6TYI - chains C and Z of the 7 polymer chains in the assembly; structure by electron microscopy, 3.30 A resolution.

# Chain C
Name: Biopolymer transport protein ExbB
Organism: Escherichia coli (strain K12)
UniProt: P0ABU7 (EXBB_ECOLI); residues 1-244 here = UniProt positions 1-244
Amino-acid sequence (244 residues; row label = number of the first residue in the row):
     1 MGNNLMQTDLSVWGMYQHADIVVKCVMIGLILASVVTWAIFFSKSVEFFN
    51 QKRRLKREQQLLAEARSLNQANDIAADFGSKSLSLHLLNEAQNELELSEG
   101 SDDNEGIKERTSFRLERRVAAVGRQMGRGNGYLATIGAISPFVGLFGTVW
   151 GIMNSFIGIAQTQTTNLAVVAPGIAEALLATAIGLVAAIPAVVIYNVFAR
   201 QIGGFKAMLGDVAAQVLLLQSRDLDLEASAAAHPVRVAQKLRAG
Disordered / not traced: 1-8, 235-244

# Chain Z
Name: Biopolymer transport protein ExbD
Organism: Escherichia coli (strain K12)
UniProt: P0ABV2 (EXBD_ECOLI); residues 1-141 here = UniProt positions 1-141
Amino-acid sequence (163 residues; row label = number of the first residue in the row):
     1 MAMHLNENLDDNGEMHDINVTPFIDVMLVLLIIFMVAAPLATVDVKVNLP
    51 ASTSTPQPRPEKPVYLSVKADNSMFIGNDPVTDETMITALNALTEGKKDT
   101 TIFFRADKTVDYETLMKVMDTLHQAGYLKIGLVGEETAKAKENLYFQGNA
   151 GSGHHHHHHHHHH
Disordered / not traced: 1-11, 41-163
Sequence notes: expression tag (142-163)

# Interface between chain C and chain Z
Residue-residue contacts - 26 pairs, chain C then chain Z:
  Arg-124(C) / Asn-12(Z)
  Asn-130(C) / Met-15(Z)
  Gly-131(C) / Met-15(Z)
  Ala-134(C) / Met-15(Z)  hydrophobic
  Ala-134(C) / His-16(Z)
  Ala-134(C) / Asp-17(Z)
  Gly-137(C) / Asn-19(Z)
  Ala-138(C) / His-16(Z)
  Pro-141(C) / Asn-19(Z)
  Pro-141(C) / Val-20(Z)
  Phe-142(C) / Val-20(Z)
  Phe-142(C) / Pro-22(Z)
  Leu-145(C) / Thr-21(Z)
  Leu-145(C) / Phe-23(Z)  hydrophobic
  Val-149(C) / Val-26(Z)  hydrophobic
  Ile-152(C) / Val-29(Z)  hydrophobic
  Ile-152(C) / Leu-30(Z)  hydrophobic
  Phe-156(C) / Ile-33(Z)  hydrophobic
  Thr-165(C) / Leu-40(Z)
  Leu-167(C) / Ile-33(Z)  hydrophobic
  Leu-167(C) / Ala-37(Z)  hydrophobic
  Ile-174(C) / Leu-30(Z)  hydrophobic
  Ile-174(C) / Ile-33(Z)  hydrophobic
  Ala-188(C) / Asn-19(Z)
  Tyr-195(C) / Met-15(Z)
  Tyr-195(C) / Asp-17(Z)
Also at the interface, not in a pair above, chain C (23 interface residues in all): Thr-135, Thr-148, Leu-178, Leu-185, Ile-189, Val-192
Also at the interface, not in a pair above, chain Z (17 interface residues in all): Ile-18, Phe-34

# Overview
23 residues of chain C face 17 of chain Z across their interface.
Here chain C is Biopolymer transport protein ExbB and chain Z is Biopolymer transport protein ExbD, both from
Escherichia coli (strain K12). Entry 6TYI (ExbB-ExbD complex in MSP1E3D1 nanodisc) was determined by electron
microscopy.
